PDB entry 8WYE | electron microscopy, 2.49 A resolution | chains A and B of the 5 polymer chains in the assembly

Chain A (and B):
Protein: SIR2 family protein
Organism: Bacillus subtilis
Notes: chain B of this document is another copy of the same molecule, construct and numbering; everything in this record applies to it too
Sequence (1005 residues; numbered 1 to 1005; the number before each row is that of its first residue):
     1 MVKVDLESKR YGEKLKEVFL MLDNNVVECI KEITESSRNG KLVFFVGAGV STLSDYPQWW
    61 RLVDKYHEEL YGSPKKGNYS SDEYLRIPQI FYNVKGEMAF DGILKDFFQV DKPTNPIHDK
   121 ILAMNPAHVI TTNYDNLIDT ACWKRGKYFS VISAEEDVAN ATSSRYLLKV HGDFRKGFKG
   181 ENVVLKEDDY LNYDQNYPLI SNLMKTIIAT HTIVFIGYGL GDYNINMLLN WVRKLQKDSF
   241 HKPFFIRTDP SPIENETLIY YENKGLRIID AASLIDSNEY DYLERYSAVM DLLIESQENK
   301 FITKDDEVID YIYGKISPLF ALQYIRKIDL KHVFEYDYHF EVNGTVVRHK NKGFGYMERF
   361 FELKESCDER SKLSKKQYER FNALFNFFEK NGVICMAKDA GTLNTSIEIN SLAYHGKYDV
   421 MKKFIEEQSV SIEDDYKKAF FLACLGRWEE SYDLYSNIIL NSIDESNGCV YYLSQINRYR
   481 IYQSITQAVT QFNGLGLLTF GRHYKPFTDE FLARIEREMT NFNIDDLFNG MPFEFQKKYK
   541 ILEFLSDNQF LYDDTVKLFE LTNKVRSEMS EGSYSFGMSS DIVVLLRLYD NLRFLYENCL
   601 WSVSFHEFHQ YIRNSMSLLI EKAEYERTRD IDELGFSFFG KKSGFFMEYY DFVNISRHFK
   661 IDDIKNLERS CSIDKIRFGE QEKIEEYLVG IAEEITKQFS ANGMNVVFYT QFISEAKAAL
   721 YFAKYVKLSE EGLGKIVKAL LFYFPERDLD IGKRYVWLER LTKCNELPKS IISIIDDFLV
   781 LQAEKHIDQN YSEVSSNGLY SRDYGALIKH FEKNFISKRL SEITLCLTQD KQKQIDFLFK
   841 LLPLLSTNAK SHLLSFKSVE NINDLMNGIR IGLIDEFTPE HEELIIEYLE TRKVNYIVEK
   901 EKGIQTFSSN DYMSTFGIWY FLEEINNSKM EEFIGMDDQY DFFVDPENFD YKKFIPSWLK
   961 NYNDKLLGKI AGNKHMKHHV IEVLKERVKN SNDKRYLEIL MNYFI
Unresolved in the structure: 1-21, 75-78, 463-467, 630-644, 701-702, 898-910 (chain B: 1-7, 75-78, 464-466, 496-500, 566-578, 637-643, 898-910)
Reported in the primary citation:
  - mutagenesis - W59A, N133A, D135A, H171A, Y282A: decreased catalytic activity
  - mutagenesis - T52A, W60A, D188A, T248A: unchanged growth
  - mutagenesis - T52A, W60A, T248A: unchanged catalytic activity
  - mutagenesis - Y282A: decreased growth
  - catalytic residues: His171 (citing earlier work)
  - catalytic residues: Asn133

Chain A / chain B interface:
Pairs across the interface (160; chain A residue first):
  Ala123(A) - Thr520(B)
  Ala123(A) - Asn521(B)
  Asn125(A) - Asn521(B)  hydrogen bond (side chain-backbone)
  Trp143(A) - Leu460(B)  hydrogen bond (side chain-backbone)
  Trp143(A) - Ile463(B)
  Lys144(A) - Leu460(B)
  Arg145(A) - Arg478(B)
  Arg145(A) - Glu518(B)  hydrogen bond (side chain-backbone)
  Arg145(A) - Thr520(B)  hydrogen bond (side chain-backbone)
  Arg145(A) - Asn521(B)
  Gly146(A) - Tyr471(B)  hydrogen bond (backbone-side chain)
  Gly146(A) - Gln475(B)  hydrogen bond (backbone-side chain)
  Tyr148(A) - Ile463(B)  hydrophobic
  Tyr148(A) - Tyr471(B)
  Tyr148(A) - Gly530(B)
  Tyr148(A) - Pro532(B)  hydrophobic
  Glu155(A) - Gln236(B)
  Glu155(A) - Ser239(B)
  Glu156(A) - Gln236(B)
  Val158(A) - Thr210(B)
  Ala159(A) - Ala209(B)
  Ala159(A) - Ser239(B)
  Ala159(A) - His241(B)
  Asn160(A) - His241(B)
  Ala161(A) - Phe533(B)
  Thr162(A) - Pro532(B)
  Thr162(A) - Phe533(B)  hydrogen bond (backbone-backbone)
  Ser163(A) - Gly530(B)
  Ser163(A) - Met531(B)
  Ser163(A) - Pro532(B)
  Arg165(A) - Asp526(B)  salt bridge
  Arg165(A) - Asn529(B)
  Arg165(A) - Gly530(B)
  Tyr166(A) - Thr210(B)
  Pro198(A) - Leu235(B)  hydrophobic
  Leu199(A) - Ala209(B)  hydrophobic
  Leu199(A) - Trp231(B)  hydrophobic
  Leu199(A) - Leu235(B)  hydrophobic
  Leu199(A) - Ser239(B)
  Asn202(A) - Asn202(B)  hydrogen bond
  Asn202(A) - Lys205(B)
  Asn202(A) - Thr206(B)  hydrogen bond
  Leu203(A) - Thr206(B)
  Lys205(A) - Asn202(B)
  Thr206(A) - Asn202(B)  hydrogen bond
  Thr206(A) - Leu203(B)
  Thr206(A) - Thr206(B)  hydrogen bond
  Ala209(A) - Ala159(B)
  Ala209(A) - Leu199(B)  hydrophobic
  Trp231(A) - Leu199(B)  hydrophobic
  Leu235(A) - Pro198(B)  hydrophobic
  Leu235(A) - Leu199(B)  hydrophobic
  Gln236(A) - Glu155(B)
  Gln236(A) - Glu156(B)
  Ser239(A) - Glu155(B)
  Ser239(A) - Glu156(B)
  Ser239(A) - Ala159(B)
  Ser239(A) - Leu199(B)
  His241(A) - Ala159(B)
  Gln297(A) - Asn521(B)
  Tyr336(A) - Asn548(B)
  Ile459(A) - Trp143(B)  hydrogen bond (backbone-side chain)
  Leu460(A) - Trp143(B)
  Leu460(A) - Lys144(B)
  Ser462(A) - Trp143(B)
  Tyr471(A) - Trp143(B)  hydrogen bond (side chain-backbone)
  Tyr471(A) - Gly146(B)
  Gln475(A) - Lys144(B)
  Gln475(A) - Gly146(B)
  Arg478(A) - Lys144(B)  hydrogen bond (side chain-backbone)
  Glu516(A) - Lys352(B)  salt bridge
  Thr520(A) - Lys350(B)  hydrogen bond (backbone-side chain)
  Asn521(A) - Arg145(B)
  Phe522(A) - Arg145(B)
  Asp525(A) - Tyr336(B)  hydrogen bond
  Leu527(A) - Gly146(B)
  Gly530(A) - Tyr148(B)
  Gly530(A) - Arg165(B)
  Pro532(A) - Tyr148(B)
  Pro532(A) - Thr162(B)
  Phe533(A) - Thr162(B)  hydrogen bond (backbone-backbone)
  Glu534(A) - Thr162(B)
  Asp547(A) - Tyr552(B)  hydrogen bond
  Asn548(A) - Tyr552(B)
  Asn548(A) - Asp553(B)  hydrogen bond
  Asn548(A) - Val556(B)
  Gln549(A) - Gln549(B)  hydrogen bond
  Gln549(A) - Tyr552(B)
  Tyr552(A) - Gln549(B)
  Tyr552(A) - Leu551(B)
  Tyr552(A) - Tyr552(B)  hydrophobic
  Tyr552(A) - Thr555(B)
  Tyr552(A) - Glu607(B)  hydrogen bond
  Asp553(A) - Gln549(B)
  Thr555(A) - Thr555(B)
  Thr555(A) - Phe559(B)
  Val556(A) - Gln610(B)
  Leu558(A) - Phe559(B)  hydrophobic
  Phe559(A) - Leu558(B)  hydrophobic
  Phe559(A) - Phe559(B)  hydrophobic
  Phe559(A) - Asn614(B)
  Phe559(A) - Leu618(B)  hydrophobic
  Asn563(A) - Glu621(B)
  Asn563(A) - Arg669(B)
  Arg566(A) - Glu621(B)  salt bridge
  Arg566(A) - Arg669(B)
  Ser567(A) - Asn666(B)
  Ser567(A) - Arg669(B)
  Ser570(A) - Arg669(B)
  His606(A) - Glu560(B)  salt bridge
  Glu607(A) - Val556(B)
  Gln610(A) - Phe559(B)  hydrogen bond (side chain-backbone)
  Gln610(A) - Glu560(B)  hydrogen bond
  Gln610(A) - Asn563(B)  hydrogen bond
  Tyr611(A) - Phe559(B)  hydrophobic
  Arg613(A) - Phe559(B)
  Arg613(A) - Thr562(B)  hydrogen bond
  Arg613(A) - Asn563(B)  hydrogen bond
  Asn614(A) - Phe559(B)
  Asn614(A) - Thr562(B)  hydrogen bond
  Thr628(A) - Ser991(B)
  Thr628(A) - Asn992(B)
  Asp662(A) - Lys564(B)
  Asp662(A) - Val565(B)
  Asp663(A) - Lys564(B)
  Asn666(A) - Lys564(B)
  Arg669(A) - Tyr625(B)
  Arg669(A) - Arg629(B)
  Lys952(A) - Gly635(B)
  Phe954(A) - Gly635(B)
  Ile955(A) - Asp632(B)
  Ile955(A) - Glu633(B)
  Ile955(A) - Leu634(B)
  Ile955(A) - Gly635(B)
  Pro956(A) - Ile631(B)
  Pro956(A) - Asp632(B)
  Pro956(A) - Gly635(B)
  Ser957(A) - Asp632(B)  hydrogen bond (side chain-backbone)
  Lys960(A) - Asp632(B)  salt bridge
  Ile981(A) - Phe1004(B)  hydrophobic
  Lys985(A) - Met1001(B)  hydrogen bond (side chain-backbone)
  Lys985(A) - Phe1004(B)
  Glu986(A) - Ile631(B)
  Glu986(A) - Phe636(B)
  Arg987(A) - Thr628(B)  hydrogen bond (side chain-backbone)
  Arg987(A) - Ile631(B)
  Arg987(A) - Asp632(B)  salt bridge
  Val988(A) - Leu997(B)  hydrophobic
  Val988(A) - Met1001(B)  hydrophobic
  Lys989(A) - Met1001(B)
  Asn990(A) - Arg627(B)
  Asn990(A) - Thr628(B)
  Tyr996(A) - Asp632(B)  hydrogen bond
  Leu997(A) - Leu997(B)  hydrophobic
  Met1001(A) - Lys985(B)  hydrogen bond (backbone-side chain)
  Met1001(A) - Val988(B)  hydrophobic
  Met1001(A) - Lys989(B)
  Met1001(A) - Leu1000(B)  hydrophobic
  Phe1004(A) - Lys985(B)
  Phe1004(A) - Phe1004(B)  hydrophobic
Also at the interface, not in a pair above, chain A (100 interface residues in all): Lys147, Gln195, Thr210, Lys234, Phe240, Ile294, Glu298, Asn523, Met531, Leu551, Glu624, Leu1000
Also at the interface, not in a pair above, chain B (98 interface residues in all): Ala123, Thr140, Lys147, Val158, Ser163, Tyr166, Gln195, Asn196, Lys234, Phe240, Ile459, Asn461, Phe522, Lys557, Ser672, Lys675, Asn990, Asn1002

In short:
100 residues of chain A face 98 of chain B across their interface; the contacts include 32 hydrogen bonds and
6 salt bridges. Among the polar pairs are Arg165(A)-Asp526(B), Glu516(A)-Lys352(B) and Arg566(A)-Glu621(B).
From the paper: catalytic residues His171(A) and Asn133(A); W59A, N133A and D135A of chain A, among others,
reduce catalytic activity; 9 substitutions were tested in all.
Chain A and chain B are both SIR2 family protein (Bacillus subtilis); the structure, Cryo-EM structure of
DSR2-DSAD1 (partial) complex, was determined by electron microscopy, deposited together with 8WYA, 8WYB, 8WYC,
8WYD and 8WYF.
